PDB entry 6ILG | X-ray diffraction, 2.60 A resolution | chains A and C of the 3 polymer chains in the assembly

[Chain A]
Molecule: MHC class I antigen
Organism: Pteropus alecto
Reference sequence: A0A125R585 (A0A125R585_PTEAL); residues 1-279 here correspond to UniProt positions 25-303 (UniProt number = residue number + 24)
Amino-acid sequence (279 residues; row label = number of the first residue in the row):
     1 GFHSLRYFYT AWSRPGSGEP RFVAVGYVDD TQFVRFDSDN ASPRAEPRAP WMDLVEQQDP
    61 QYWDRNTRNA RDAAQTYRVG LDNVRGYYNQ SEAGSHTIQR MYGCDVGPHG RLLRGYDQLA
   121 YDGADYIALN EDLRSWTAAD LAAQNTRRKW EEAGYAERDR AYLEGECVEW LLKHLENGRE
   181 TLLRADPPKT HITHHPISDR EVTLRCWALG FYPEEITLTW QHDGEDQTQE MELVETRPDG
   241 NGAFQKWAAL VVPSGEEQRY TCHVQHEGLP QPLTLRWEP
Disulfide bonds: C104-C167, C206-C262
What the authors report for this chain:
  - conformationally variable residues (side-chain flip): L119
  - specificity-determining residues: G80 (proposed by the authors, not directly observed)

[Chain C]
Molecule: Hev-1-P8L
Notes: engineered mutation(s): P8L
Amino-acid sequence (8 residues; numbered 1 to 8; the number before each row is that of its first residue):
     1 DFANTFLL

[Interface between chain A and chain C]
Contacting residue pairs - 40 pairs, chain A then chain C:
  Y7(A) - D1(C)
  Y7(A) - F2(C)  hydrophobic
  Y9(A) - F2(C)
  Y9(A) - T5(C)
  Y62(A) - D1(C)
  R65(A) - D1(C)  salt bridge
  N66(A) - D1(C)  hydrogen bond
  N66(A) - F2(C)  hydrogen bond (side chain-backbone)
  N69(A) - F2(C)
  N69(A) - A3(C)  hydrogen bond (side chain-backbone)
  A70(A) - F2(C)  hydrophobic
  A73(A) - T5(C)
  T76(A) - T5(C)
  T76(A) - L7(C)
  Y77(A) - T5(C)
  Y77(A) - L8(C)  hydrophobic
  V79(A) - L7(C)  hydrophobic
  G80(A) - L7(C)
  N83(A) - L7(C)
  N83(A) - L8(C)  hydrogen bond (side chain-backbone)
  V84(A) - L8(C)  hydrophobic
  Y87(A) - L8(C)  hydrogen bond (side chain-backbone)
  R100(A) - N4(C)  hydrogen bond (side chain-backbone)
  R100(A) - T5(C)
  Y102(A) - F2(C)
  Y102(A) - A3(C)  hydrogen bond (side chain-backbone)
  L119(A) - L8(C)  hydrophobic
  Y126(A) - L8(C)  hydrophobic
  T146(A) - L8(C)  hydrogen bond (side chain-backbone)
  K149(A) - L7(C)  hydrogen bond (side chain-backbone)
  K149(A) - L8(C)  hydrogen bond (side chain-backbone)
  W150(A) - F6(C)
  W150(A) - L7(C)  hydrogen bond (side chain-backbone)
  Y155(A) - F6(C)  hydrophobic
  R158(A) - N4(C)
  R158(A) - F6(C)
  Y162(A) - D1(C)  hydrogen bond (side chain-backbone)
  Y162(A) - F2(C)
  Y162(A) - A3(C)  hydrophobic
  W170(A) - D1(C)
Interface residues without a listed pair, chain A (30 interface residues in all): A45, I98, D159, E166
From the paper, about this interface:
  - specific contacts: L119(A)-L8(C)

[In short]
Chain A and chain C form an interface of 30 and 8 residues respectively, with 12 hydrogen bonds and 1 salt
bridge. Polar pairs include R65(A)-D1(C), N66(A)-D1(C) and N66(A)-F2(C). The authors report a contact between
L119(A) and L8(C). From the paper: the specificity determinant G80(A); conformational variability at L119(A).
Here chain A is MHC class I antigen (Pteropus alecto) and chain C is Hev-1-P8L. Entry 6ILG (Crystal structure
of bat MHC class I ptal-N*01:01 for 2.6 angstrom) was determined by X-ray diffraction (same publication as
6ILC, 6ILE and 6ILF).
